Entry 8W9E (electron microscopy, 3.60 A resolution); this record covers chains d and i of the 17 polymer chains in the assembly.

# Chain d
Protein: Histone H2B type 1-K
Organism: Homo sapiens
UniProtKB: O60814 (H2B1K_HUMAN); residues 0-125 here correspond to UniProt positions 1-126 (UniProt number = residue number + 1)
Amino-acid sequence (126 residues; row label = number of the first residue in the row; numbering starts at 0):
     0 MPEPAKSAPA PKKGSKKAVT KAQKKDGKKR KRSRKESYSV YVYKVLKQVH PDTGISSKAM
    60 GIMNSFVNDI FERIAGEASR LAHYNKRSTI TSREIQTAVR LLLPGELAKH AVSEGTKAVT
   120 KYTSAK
Disordered / not traced: 0-30, 125
UniProt features mapped onto this chain:
  - modified residue: Pro1 (N-acetylproline), Glu2 (ADP-ribosyl glutamic acid), Lys5 (N6-(2-hydroxyisobutyryl)lysine), Ser6 (ADP-ribosylserine), Lys11 (N6-(beta-hydroxybutyryl)lysine), Lys12 (N6-(2-hydroxyisobutyryl)lysine), Ser14 (Phosphoserine), Lys15 (N6-acetyllysine), Lys16 (N6-(beta-hydroxybutyryl)lysine), Lys20 (N6-(2-hydroxyisobutyryl)lysine), Lys23 (N6-(2-hydroxyisobutyryl)lysine), Lys24 (N6-(2-hydroxyisobutyryl)lysine), Lys34 (N6-(2-hydroxyisobutyryl)lysine), Glu35 (PolyADP-ribosyl glutamic acid), Ser36 (Phosphoserine), Lys43 (N6-(2-hydroxyisobutyryl)lysine), Lys46 (N6-(2-hydroxyisobutyryl)lysine), Lys57 (N6,N6-dimethyllysine), Arg79 (Dimethylated arginine), Lys85 (N6,N6,N6-trimethyllysine) and 6 more in UniProt
  - glycosylation: Ser112 (O-linked (GlcNAc) serine)
  - cross-link (Glycyl lysine isopeptide (Lys-Gly)): Lys5 (interchain with G-Cter in SUMO2), Lys20 (interchain with G-Cter in SUMO2), Lys34 (interchain with G-Cter in ubiquitin), Lys120 (interchain with G-Cter in ubiquitin)

# Chain i
Molecule: 5-DNA
Organism: Homo sapiens
Sequence (147 nucleotides; numbered -73 to 73; the number before each row is that of its first residue; numbers below 1 keep their minus sign (DA-73 is residue -73)):
   -73 ATCAATATCC ACCTGCAGAT ACTACCAAAA GTGTATTTGG AAACTGCTCC ATCAAAAGGC
   -13 ATGTTCAGCT GGAATCCAGC TGAACATGCC TTTTGATGGA GCAGTTTCCA AATACACTTT
    47 TGGTAGTATC TGCAGGTGGA TATTGAT

# Chain d / chain i interface
Residue-residue contacts - 12 pairs, chain d then chain i:
  Arg31(d) with DG30(i), sugar contact
  Ser32(d) with DG30(i), hydrogen bond to the phosphate
  Arg33(d) with DA-47(i), base contact
  Tyr42(d) with DT-54(i), hydrogen bond to the phosphate
  Gly53(d) with DT-54(i), phosphate contact
  Ile54(d) with DA-55(i), sugar contact
  Ser55(d) with DA-55(i), phosphate contact
  Ser56(d) with DA-55(i), hydrogen bond to the phosphate
  Arg86(d) with DG-34(i), salt bridge to the phosphate; DA-33(i), salt bridge to the phosphate
  Ser87(d) with DG-34(i), hydrogen bond to the phosphate
  Thr88(d) with DG-34(i), hydrogen bond to the phosphate
Other interface residues (no listed pair), chain d (13 interface residues in all): Glu35, Lys85
Other interface residues (no listed pair), chain i (10 interface residues in all): DA-46, DA-45, DG-35, DT31

# Summary
13 residues of chain d face 10 of chain i across their interface; the contacts include 5 hydrogen bonds and 2
salt bridges. Polar pairs include Ser32(d)-DG30(i), Tyr42(d)-DT-54(i) and Ser56(d)-DA-55(i).
Here chain d is Histone H2B type 1-K and chain i is 5-DNA, both from Homo sapiens. Entry 8W9E (Cryo-EM
structure of the Rpd3S-nucleosome complex from budding yeast in State 2) was determined by electron microscopy
together with 8W9C, 8W9D and 8W9F from the same study.
